PDB entry 4N8I | X-ray diffraction, 2.01 A resolution | chain A

[Chain A]
Protein: 4-hydroxybutyrate coenzyme A transferase
From: Yersinia pestis
Reference sequence: Q9ZC36 (Q9ZC36_YERPE); numbering as in UniProt (aligned over 1-440)
Sequence (476 residues; numbered -35 to 440; the number before each row is that of its first residue; numbers below 1 keep their minus sign (Met-35 is residue -35)):
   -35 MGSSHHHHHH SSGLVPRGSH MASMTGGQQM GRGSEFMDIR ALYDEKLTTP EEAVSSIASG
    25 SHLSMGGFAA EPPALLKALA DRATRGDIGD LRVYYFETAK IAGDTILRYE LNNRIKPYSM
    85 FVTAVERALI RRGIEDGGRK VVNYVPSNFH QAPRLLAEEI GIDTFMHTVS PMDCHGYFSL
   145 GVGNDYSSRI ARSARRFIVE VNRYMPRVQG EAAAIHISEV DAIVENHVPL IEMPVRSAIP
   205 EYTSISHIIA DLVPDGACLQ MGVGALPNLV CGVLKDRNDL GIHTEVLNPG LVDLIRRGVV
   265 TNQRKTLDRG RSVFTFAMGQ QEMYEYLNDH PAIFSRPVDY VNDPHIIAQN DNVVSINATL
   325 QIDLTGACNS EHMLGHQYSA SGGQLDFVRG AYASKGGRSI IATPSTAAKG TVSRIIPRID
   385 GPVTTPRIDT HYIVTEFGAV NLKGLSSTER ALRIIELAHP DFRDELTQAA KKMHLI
Not modelled in the structure: -35 to 0
Differences from the reference sequence: initiating methionine (-35); expression tag (-34 to 0); engineered mutation Gly31 (Met in Q9ZC36)
Covalent attachments: acetate ion (ACT) linked to Glu249
Residues lining bound ligands: coenzyme A (COA): Phe85, Arg200, Gln224, Gly226, Val227, Gly228, Ala229, Leu230, Val250, Asn321, Ala322, Thr323, Leu324, Gln325, Ser334, Met337, Tyr342, Ser343, Ala344, Ser345, Gly347, Gln348, Ala371, Ala372, Val376, Arg378
Reported in the primary citation:
  - catalytic residues: Glu249
  - binding site for acetate ion: Glu249
  - binding site for coenzyme A: Arg200, Val227, Ala229, Leu324, Ser343, Gln348, Arg378
  - conformationally variable residues (loop rearrangement, side-chain flip): Phe60, Phe85, Phe113, Val227
  - mutagenesis - M31G, F60M, E61V: increased catalytic activity
  - mutagenesis - M31G (2-2.5-fold): decreased binding to butyryl-CoA
  - mutagenesis - M31G (1.5-fold): increased binding to propionyl-CoA
  - contacts within the chain: Phe85-Val227
  - mutagenesis - F60V, F85H, F85Y, F113L, F113Q, Q224S, V227G, V227W, E249A, E249D: abolished catalytic activity

[In short]
Bound to chain A: coenzyme A. The paper reports the catalytic residue Glu249; F60V, F85H and F85Y, among
others, abolish catalytic activity; 13 substitutions were tested in all.
Chain A is 4-hydroxybutyrate coenzyme A transferase (Yersinia pestis); the structure, M31G mutant, RipA
structure, was determined by X-ray diffraction together with 4N8H, 4N8J, 4N8K and 4N8L from the same study.
